4L7J - chain A; structure by X-ray diffraction, 1.65 A resolution.

== Chain A ==
Molecule: Beta-secretase 1
From: Homo sapiens
Notes: EC 3.4.23.46
UniProt: P56817 (BACE1_HUMAN); residues -4 to 392 here correspond to UniProt positions 57-453 (UniProt number = residue number + 61)
Sequence (409 residues; row label = number of the first residue in the row; numbers below 1 keep their minus sign (Met-7 is residue -7)):
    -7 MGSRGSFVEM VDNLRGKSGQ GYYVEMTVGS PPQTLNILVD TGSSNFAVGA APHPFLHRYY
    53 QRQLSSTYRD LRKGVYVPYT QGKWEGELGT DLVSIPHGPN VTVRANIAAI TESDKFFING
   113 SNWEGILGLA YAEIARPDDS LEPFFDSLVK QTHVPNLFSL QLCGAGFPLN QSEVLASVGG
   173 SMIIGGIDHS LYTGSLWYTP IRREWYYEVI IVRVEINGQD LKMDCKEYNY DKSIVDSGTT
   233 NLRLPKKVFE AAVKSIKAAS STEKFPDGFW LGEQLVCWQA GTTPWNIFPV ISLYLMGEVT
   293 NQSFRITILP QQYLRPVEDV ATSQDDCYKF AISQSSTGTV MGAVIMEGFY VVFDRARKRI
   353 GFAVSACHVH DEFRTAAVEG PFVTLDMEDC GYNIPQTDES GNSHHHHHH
Not modelled in the structure: -7 to -2, 158-164, 310-316, 387-401
Construct notes: expression tag (-7 to -5, 393-401)
Disulfide bonds: Cys155-Cys359, Cys217-Cys382, Cys269-Cys319
Small-molecule neighbours: 1W2 (2-[(3aS,7aR)-2-amino-3a-(2,4-difluorophenyl)-3a,6,7,7a-tetrahydro[1,3]oxazolo[4,5-c]pyridin-5(4H)-yl]pyridine-3-carbonitrile): Leu30, Asp32, Gly34, Ser35, Val69, Tyr71, Trp76, Phe108, Ile110, Trp115, Ile118, Ile126, Tyr198, Asp228, Gly230, Thr231
UniProt features mapped onto this chain:
  - active site: Asp32, Asp228
  - modified residue (N6-acetyllysine): Lys65, Lys214, Lys218, Lys224, Lys238, Lys239, Lys246
  - glycosylation (N-linked (GlcNAc...) asparagine): Asn92, Asn111, Asn162, Asn293

== Overview ==
Chain A binds compound 1W2. From UniProt: active-site residues Asp32 and Asp228.
Chain A is Beta-secretase 1 (Homo sapiens); the structure, Diethylaminosulfur Trifluoride-Mediated
Intramolecular Cyclization of 2-hydroxy-benzylureas to Fused Bicyclic Aminooxazoline Compounds and Evaluation
of Their Biochemical ..., was determined by X-ray diffraction together with 4L7G, 4L7H and 4LC7 from the same
study.
